9ITT - chains E and G of the 26 polymer chains in the assembly; structure by electron microscopy, 2.96 A resolution.

# Chain E
Protein: ATP synthase subunit beta
Source organism: Chloroflexus aurantiacus J-10-fl
Notes: EC 7.1.2.2
UniProt: A9WGS4 (ATPB_CHLAA); numbering as in UniProt (aligned over 1-471)
Chain sequence (471 residues; numbered 1 to 471; the number before each row is that of its first residue):
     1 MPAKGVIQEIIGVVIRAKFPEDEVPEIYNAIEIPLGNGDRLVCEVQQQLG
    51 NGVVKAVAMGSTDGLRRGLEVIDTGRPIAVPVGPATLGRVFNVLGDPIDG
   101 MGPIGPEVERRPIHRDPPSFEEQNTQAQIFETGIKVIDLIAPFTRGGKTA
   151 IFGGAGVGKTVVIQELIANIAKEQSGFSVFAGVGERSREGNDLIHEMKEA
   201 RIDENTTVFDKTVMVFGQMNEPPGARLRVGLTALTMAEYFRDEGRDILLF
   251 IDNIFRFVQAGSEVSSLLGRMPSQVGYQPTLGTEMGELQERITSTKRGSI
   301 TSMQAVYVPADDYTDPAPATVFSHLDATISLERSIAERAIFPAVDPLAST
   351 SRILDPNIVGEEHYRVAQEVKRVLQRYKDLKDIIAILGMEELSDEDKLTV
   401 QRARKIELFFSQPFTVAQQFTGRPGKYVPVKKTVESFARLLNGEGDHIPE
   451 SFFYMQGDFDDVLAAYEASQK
Not modelled in the structure: 1-2, 469-471
Swiss-Prot annotation at these positions:
  - binding site (ATP): Gly153 to Thr160

# Chain G
Protein: ATP synthase gamma chain
Source organism: Chloroflexus aurantiacus J-10-fl
UniProt: A9WGS5 (ATPG_CHLAA); residues 1-290 here = UniProt positions 1-290
Chain sequence (290 residues; numbered 1 to 290; the number before each row is that of its first residue):
     1 MPSSREIKRRIRSVKNVAQITRAMEMVSASKMRRAQRNVLATRPYADRMR
    51 EVMANLTARVVGAARRGTLLEKRETVKSVALLVVTPDRGLCGSLVANVLR
   101 RAGRFITEQRAMGRTVDVYTFGRKGRDFFLRTGFAPAGEATRLGDAPKLE
   151 AILGVAISAINGFQSGKYDELYIIYSEFINTLVQRPAIKQLLPVESPDIS
   201 TTTNVDYTYEPGEEEVLNSILPRYVETQIYQAVLESIASEHSARMVAMRN
   251 ATNNAKDLVRDLTLSFNKARQAAITKEVSEIASGAAALTS
Not modelled in the structure: 1, 287-290

# Interface between chain E and chain G
Residue-residue contacts (25):
  Pro272(E) - Ala282(G)
  Gln274(E) - Gln271(G)
  Gln274(E) - Thr275(G)  hydrogen bond (backbone-side chain)
  Val275(E) - Ile274(G)
  Val275(E) - Thr275(G)
  Gly276(E) - Val278(G)
  Asp312(E) - Asn267(G)
  Asp312(E) - Arg270(G)  salt bridge
  Asp312(E) - Gln271(G)
  Thr314(E) - Gln271(G)  hydrogen bond
  Asp315(E) - Arg270(G)  salt bridge
  Asp315(E) - Gln271(G)
  Asp382(E) - Glu25(G)
  Asp382(E) - Arg249(G)
  Ile383(E) - Arg249(G)
  Ile386(E) - Glu25(G)
  Ile386(E) - Met26(G)  hydrophobic
  Ile386(E) - Ala29(G)  hydrophobic
  Leu387(E) - Met32(G)  hydrophobic
  Leu387(E) - Arg33(G)  hydrogen bond (backbone-side chain)
  Leu387(E) - Thr181(G)
  Leu387(E) - Met245(G)  hydrophobic
  Glu390(E) - Arg33(G)  salt bridge
  Glu391(E) - Arg33(G)  salt bridge
  Glu391(E) - Thr181(G)
Interface residues without a listed pair, chain E (16 interface residues in all): Asp311, Pro316, Ala385
Interface residues without a listed pair, chain G (16 interface residues in all): Gln36

# Overview
Chain E and chain G each contribute 16 residues to their interface, with 3 hydrogen bonds and 4 salt bridges.
Among the polar pairs are Asp312(E)-Arg270(G), Asp315(E)-Arg270(G) and Glu390(E)-Arg33(G). From UniProt: 8
ATP-binding residues on chain E.
Chain E is ATP synthase subunit beta and chain G is ATP synthase gamma chain, both from Chloroflexus
aurantiacus J-10-fl; the structure, Chloroflexus aurantiacus ADP-bound ATP synthase, state 2, was determined
by electron microscopy, deposited together with 9ITJ, 9ITK, 9ITL, 9ITM, 9ITN, 9ITO and 11 further entries.
